2VUB - chains G and H of the 8 polymer chains in the assembly; structure by X-ray diffraction, 2.45 A resolution.

== Chain G (and H) ==
Molecule: CCDB
Source organism: Escherichia coli
Notes: chain H of this document is another copy of the same molecule, construct and numbering; everything in this record applies to it too
UniProtKB: P62554 (CCDB_ECOLI); residues 1-101 here = UniProt positions 1-101
Chain sequence (101 residues; numbered 1 to 101; the number before each row is that of its first residue):
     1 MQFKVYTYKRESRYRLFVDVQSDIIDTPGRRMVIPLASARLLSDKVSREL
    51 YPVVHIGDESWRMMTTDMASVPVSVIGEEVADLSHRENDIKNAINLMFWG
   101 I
Disordered / not traced: 9-13 (chain H: fully traced)
UniProt features mapped onto this chain:
  - mutagenesis: Gln21 (Q21L/S/Y: No phenotype), Trp61 (W61L/Q/S/Y: No phenotype), Trp99 to Ile101 (Loss of toxicity, no decrease in protein stability. Still represses ccdAB operon, still forms complex with CcdA), Trp99 (W99L/Q/S/Y: Loss of toxicity), Gly100 (G100E/R: Loss of toxicity, no decrease in protein stability. Still represses ccdAB operon, still forms complex with CcdA), Ile101 (I101R: Loss of toxicity)

== Interface between chain G and chain H ==
Pairs across the interface (50; chain G residue first):
  Gln2(G) with Phe98(H), hydrogen bond (side chain-backbone)
  Val20(G) with Phe98(H)
  Gln21(G) with Met97(H)
  Ser22(G) with Met97(H), hydrogen bond (backbone-backbone); Phe98(H); Gly100(H), hydrogen bond (side chain-backbone)
  Ile24(G) with Lys45(H), hydrogen bond (backbone-side chain); Gly100(H); Ile101(H)
  Ile25(G) with Leu50(H), hydrophobic; Leu96(H), hydrophobic
  Asp26(G) with Lys45(H), salt bridge
  Thr27(G) with Asp44(H), hydrogen bond; Lys45(H)
  Pro28(G) with Tyr51(H); Thr66(H)
  Arg30(G) with Asp67(H), salt bridge
  Met32(G) with Met68(H); Met97(H), hydrophobic; Phe98(H), hydrophobic
  Leu50(G) with Ile25(H), hydrophobic
  Thr66(G) with Thr27(H); Ser70(H), hydrogen bond (backbone-side chain)
  Asp67(G) with Ser70(H)
  Met68(G) with Met32(H); Ser70(H), hydrogen bond (backbone-backbone); Phe98(H), hydrophobic
  Ser70(G) with Thr66(H), hydrogen bond (side chain-backbone); Asp67(H); Met68(H), hydrogen bond (backbone-backbone)
  Lys91(G) with Trp99(H)
  Ile94(G) with Phe98(H), hydrophobic; Trp99(H), hydrophobic
  Asn95(G) with Asn95(H); Trp99(H), hydrogen bond
  Leu96(G) with Ile25(H)
  Met97(G) with Gln21(H); Ser22(H), hydrogen bond (backbone-backbone); Met32(H), hydrophobic
  Phe98(G) with Gln2(H), hydrogen bond (backbone-side chain); Val20(H); Ser22(H); Met68(H), hydrophobic; Phe98(H), hydrophobic
  Trp99(G) with Gln2(H); Phe3(H), hydrophobic; Lys91(H); Ile94(H), hydrophobic; Asn95(H)
  Gly100(G) with Ser22(H)
Interface residues without a listed pair, chain G (26 interface residues in all): Tyr51, Ala69
Interface residues without a listed pair, chain H (27 interface residues in all): Arg30, Ala69

== Summary ==
26 residues of chain G face 27 of chain H across their interface; the contacts include 12 hydrogen bonds and 2
salt bridges. Polar contacts include Asp26(G)-Lys45(H), Arg30(G)-Asp67(H) and Gln2(G)-Phe98(H). Curated
annotation (UniProt) lists 5 mutagenesis sites on chain G.
Chain G and chain H are both CCDB (Escherichia coli); the structure, Ccdb, a topoisomerase poison from E.
coli, was determined by X-ray diffraction together with 4VUB, 1VUB and 3VUB from the same study.
